PDB entry 4X6A | X-ray diffraction, 3.96 A resolution | chains A and F of the 12 polymer chains in the assembly

# Chain A
Name: DNA-directed RNA polymerase II subunit RPB1
From: Saccharomyces cerevisiae (strain ATCC 204508 / S288c)
Notes: EC 2.7.7.6
Reference sequence: P04050 (RPB1_YEAST); residues 1-1733 here = UniProt positions 1-1733
Chain sequence (1733 residues; numbered 1 to 1733; the number before each row is that of its first residue):
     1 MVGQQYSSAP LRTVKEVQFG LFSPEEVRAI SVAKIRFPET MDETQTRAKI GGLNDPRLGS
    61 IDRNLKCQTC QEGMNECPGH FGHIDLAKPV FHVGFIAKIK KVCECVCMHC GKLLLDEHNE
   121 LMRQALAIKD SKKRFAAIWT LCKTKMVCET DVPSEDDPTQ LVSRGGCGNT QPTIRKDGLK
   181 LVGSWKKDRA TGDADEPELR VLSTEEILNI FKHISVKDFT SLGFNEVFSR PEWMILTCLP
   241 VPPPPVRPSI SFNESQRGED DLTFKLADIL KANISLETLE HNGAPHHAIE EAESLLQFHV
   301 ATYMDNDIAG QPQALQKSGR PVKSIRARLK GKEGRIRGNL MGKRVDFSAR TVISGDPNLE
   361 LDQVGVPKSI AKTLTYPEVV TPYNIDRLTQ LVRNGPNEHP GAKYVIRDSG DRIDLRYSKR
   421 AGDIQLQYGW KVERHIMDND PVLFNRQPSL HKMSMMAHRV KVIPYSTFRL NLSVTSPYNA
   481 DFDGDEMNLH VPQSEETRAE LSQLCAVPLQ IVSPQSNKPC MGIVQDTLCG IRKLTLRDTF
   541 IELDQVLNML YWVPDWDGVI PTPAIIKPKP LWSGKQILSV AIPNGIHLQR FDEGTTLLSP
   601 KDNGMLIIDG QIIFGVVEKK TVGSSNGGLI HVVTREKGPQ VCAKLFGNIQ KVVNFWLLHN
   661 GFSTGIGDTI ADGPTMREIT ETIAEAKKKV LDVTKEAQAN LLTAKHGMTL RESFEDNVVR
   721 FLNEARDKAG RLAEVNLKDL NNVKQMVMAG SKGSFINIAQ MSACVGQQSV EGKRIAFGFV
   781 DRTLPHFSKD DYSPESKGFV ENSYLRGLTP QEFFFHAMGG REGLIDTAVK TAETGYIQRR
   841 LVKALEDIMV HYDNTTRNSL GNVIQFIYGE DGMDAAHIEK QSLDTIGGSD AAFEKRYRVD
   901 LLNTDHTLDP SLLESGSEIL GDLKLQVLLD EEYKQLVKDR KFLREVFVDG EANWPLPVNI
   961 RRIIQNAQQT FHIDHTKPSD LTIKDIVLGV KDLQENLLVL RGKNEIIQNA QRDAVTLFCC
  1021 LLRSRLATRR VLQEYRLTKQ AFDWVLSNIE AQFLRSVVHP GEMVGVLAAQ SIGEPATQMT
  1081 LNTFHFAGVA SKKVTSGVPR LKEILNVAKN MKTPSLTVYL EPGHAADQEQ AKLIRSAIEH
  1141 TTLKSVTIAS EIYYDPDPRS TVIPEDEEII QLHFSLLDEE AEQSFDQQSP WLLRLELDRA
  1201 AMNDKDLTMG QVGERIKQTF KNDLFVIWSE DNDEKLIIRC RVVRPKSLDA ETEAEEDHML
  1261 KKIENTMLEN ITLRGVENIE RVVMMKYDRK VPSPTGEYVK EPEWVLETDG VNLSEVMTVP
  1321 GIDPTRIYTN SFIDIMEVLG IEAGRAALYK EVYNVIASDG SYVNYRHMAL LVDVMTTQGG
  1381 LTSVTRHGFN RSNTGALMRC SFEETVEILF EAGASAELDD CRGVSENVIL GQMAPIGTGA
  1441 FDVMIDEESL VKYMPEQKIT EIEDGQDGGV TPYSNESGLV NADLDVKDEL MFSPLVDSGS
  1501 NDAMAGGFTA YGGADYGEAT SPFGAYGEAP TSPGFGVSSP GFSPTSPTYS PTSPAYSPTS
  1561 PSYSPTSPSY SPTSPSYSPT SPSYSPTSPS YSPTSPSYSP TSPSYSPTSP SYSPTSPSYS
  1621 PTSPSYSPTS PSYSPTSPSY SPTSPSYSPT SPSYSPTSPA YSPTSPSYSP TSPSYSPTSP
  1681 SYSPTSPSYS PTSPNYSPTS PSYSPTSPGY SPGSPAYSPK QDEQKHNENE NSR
Disordered / not traced: 1-2, 155-160, 187-198, 1082-1091, 1177-1186, 1244-1253, 1446-1733
UniProt features mapped onto this chain:
  - region: Pro248 to Asp260 (Lid loop), Asn306 to Lys323 (Rudder loop), Pro810 to Glu822 (Bridging helix)
  - binding site (Zn(2+)): Cys67, Cys70, Cys77, His80, Cys107, Cys110, Cys148, Cys167
  - binding site (Mg(2+)): Asp481, Asp483, Asp485
  - modified residue: Thr1471 (Phosphothreonine)
  - cross-link (Glycyl lysine isopeptide (Lys-Gly)): Lys695 (interchain with G-Cter in ubiquitin), Lys1246 (interchain with G-Cter in ubiquitin), Lys1350 (interchain with G-Cter in ubiquitin)
Ion coordination: Zn2+ site 1: Cys70, Cys77, His80; Zn2+ site 2: Cys110, Cys148, Cys167

# Chain F
Name: DNA-directed RNA polymerases I, II, and III subunit RPABC2
From: Saccharomyces cerevisiae (strain ATCC 204508 / S288c)
Reference sequence: P20435 (RPAB2_YEAST); numbering as in UniProt (aligned over 1-155)
Chain sequence (155 residues; numbered 1 to 155; the number before each row is that of its first residue):
     1 MSDYEEAFND GNENFEDFDV EHFSDEETYE EKPQFKDGET TDANGKTIVT GGNGPEDFQQ
    61 HEQIRRKTLK EKAIPKDQRA TTPYMTKYER ARILGTRALQ ISMNAPVFVD LEGETDPLRI
   121 AMKELAEKKI PLVIRRYLPD GSFEDWSVEE LIVDL
Disordered / not traced: 1-71
UniProt features mapped onto this chain:
  - region: Leu111 to Leu132 (Leucine-zipper)
  - modified residue: Ser24 (Phosphoserine)

# Chain A / chain F interface
Residue-residue contacts (53):
  Val379(A) - Ser102(F)
  Val380(A) - Asn104(F)
  Thr381(A) - Asn104(F)  hydrogen bond
  Tyr383(A) - Val107(F)
  Tyr383(A) - Thr115(F)
  Glu495(A) - Ala98(F)
  Glu495(A) - Leu99(F)
  Glu495(A) - Ser102(F)
  Glu495(A) - Pro117(F)
  Glu496(A) - Gly95(F)
  Ala499(A) - Ala91(F)
  Ala499(A) - Gly95(F)
  Ala499(A) - Leu118(F)  hydrophobic
  Gln503(A) - Arg90(F)
  Leu504(A) - Lys87(F)
  Leu504(A) - Tyr88(F)  hydrophobic
  Leu504(A) - Ala91(F)  hydrophobic
  Tyr852(A) - Thr86(F)
  Tyr852(A) - Glu89(F)  hydrogen bond
  Tyr852(A) - Arg136(F)
  Tyr852(A) - Tyr137(F)
  Asp853(A) - Leu138(F)
  Asp853(A) - Pro139(F)
  Arg857(A) - Pro139(F)
  Arg1001(A) - Ala80(F)
  Arg1001(A) - Pro83(F)
  Leu1054(A) - Tyr84(F)
  Arg1055(A) - Asp154(F)  salt bridge
  His1059(A) - Met85(F)
  His1059(A) - Thr86(F)
  His1059(A) - Lys87(F)  hydrogen bond (side chain-backbone)
  Glu1062(A) - Tyr88(F)  hydrogen bond
  Met1433(A) - Arg92(F)  hydrogen bond
  Gly1437(A) - Tyr88(F)
  Thr1438(A) - Tyr88(F)
  Thr1438(A) - Arg92(F)
  Phe1441(A) - Tyr88(F)
  Phe1441(A) - Glu89(F)
  Phe1441(A) - Arg92(F)
  Phe1441(A) - Ile134(F)  hydrophobic
  Phe1441(A) - Arg135(F)
  Asp1442(A) - Val133(F)
  Asp1442(A) - Ile134(F)
  Asp1442(A) - Arg135(F)  hydrogen bond (backbone-backbone)
  Asp1442(A) - Tyr137(F)
  Val1443(A) - Arg92(F)
  Val1443(A) - Ile93(F)  hydrophobic
  Val1443(A) - Val133(F)
  Met1444(A) - Leu132(F)
  Met1444(A) - Val133(F)  hydrogen bond (backbone-backbone)
  Met1444(A) - Arg135(F)
  Ile1445(A) - Pro131(F)
  Ile1445(A) - Val133(F)
Interface residues without a listed pair, chain A (34 interface residues in all): Pro382, Tyr428, Gly429, Ser502, His851, Gly1002, Pro1060, Gly1061, Ala1440
Interface residues without a listed pair, chain F (39 interface residues in all): Thr81, Thr82, Leu94, Thr96, Ile101, Leu111, Asp145, Leu155

# Overview
34 residues of chain A face 39 of chain F across their interface; the contacts include 7 hydrogen bonds and 1
salt bridge. Polar pairs include Arg1055(A)-Asp154(F), Thr381(A)-Asn104(F) and Tyr852(A)-Glu89(F). UniProt
lists 8 Zn2+-binding residues and 3 Mg2+-binding residues on chain A.
Chain A is DNA-directed RNA polymerase II subunit RPB1 and chain F is DNA-directed RNA polymerases I, II, and
III subunit RPABC2, both from Saccharomyces cerevisiae (strain ATCC 204508 / S288c); the structure, Crystal
structure of yeast RNA polymerase II encountering oxidative Cyclopurine DNA lesions, was determined by X-ray
diffraction, deposited together with 4X67.
